Entry 9VCK (electron microscopy, 4.22 A resolution (low resolution: residue-level contacts below are approximate; hydrogen-bond / salt-bridge calls are withheld)); this record covers chains A and B of the 4 polymer chains in the assembly.

# Chain A
Molecule: Non-structural protein 10
Source organism: Severe acute respiratory syndrome coronavirus 2
Reference sequence: P0DTD1 (R1AB_SARS2); residues 1-131 here correspond to UniProt positions 4254-4384 (UniProt number = residue number + 4253)
Sequence (131 residues; each row starts with the number of its first residue):
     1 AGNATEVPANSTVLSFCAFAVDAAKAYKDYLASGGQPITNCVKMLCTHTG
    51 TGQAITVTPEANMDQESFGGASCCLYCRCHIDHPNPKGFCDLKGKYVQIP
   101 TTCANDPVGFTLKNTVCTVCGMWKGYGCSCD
Ion coordination: Zn2+ site 1: Cys74, Cys77, His83, Cys90; Zn2+ site 2: Lys124, Cys128, Cys130
Swiss-Prot annotation at these positions:
  - binding site (Zn(2+)): Cys74, Cys77, His83, Cys90, Cys117, Cys120, Cys128, Cys130

# Chain B
Molecule: Guanine-N7 methyltransferase nsp14
Source organism: Severe acute respiratory syndrome coronavirus 2
Notes: EC 2.1.1.56, 3.1.13.-
Reference sequence: P0DTD1 (R1AB_SARS2); residues 2-523 here correspond to UniProt positions 5927-6448 (UniProt number = residue number + 5925)
Sequence (522 residues; row label = number of the first residue in the row):
     2 ENVTGLFKDCSKVITGLHPTQAPTHLSVDTKFKTEGLCVDIPGIPKDMTY
    52 RRLISMMGFKMNYQVNGYPNMFITREEAIRHVRAWIGFDVEGCHATREAV
   102 GTNLPLQLGFSTGVNLVAVPTGYVDTPNNTDFSRVSAKPPPGDQFKHLIP
   152 LMYKGLPWNVVRIKIVQMLSDTLKNLSDRVVFVLWAHGFELTSMKYFVKI
   202 GPERTCCLCDRRATCFSTASDTYACWHHSIGFDYVYNPFMIDVQQWGFTG
   252 NLQSNHDLYCQVHGNAHVASCDAIMTRCLAVHECFVKRVDWTIEYPIIGD
   302 ELKINAACRKVQHMVVKAALLADKFPVLHDIGNPKAIKCVPQADVEWKFY
   352 DAQPCSDKAYKIEELFYSYATHSDKFTDGVCLFWNCNVDRYPANSIVCRF
   402 DTRVLSNLNLPGCDGGSLYVNKHAFHTPAFDKSAFVNLKQLPFFYYSDSP
   452 CESHGKQVVSDIDYVPLKSATCITRCNLGGAVCRHHANEYRLYLDAYNMM
   502 ISAGFSLWVYKQFDTYNLWNTF
Not modelled in the structure: 455-464
Ion coordination: Ca2+ site 1: Asp90, Asp273 (together with K5X); Ca2+ site 2 near Asp90 (its only coordinating residue here); Zn2+ site 1: Cys207, Cys210, Cys226, His229; Zn2+ site 2: His257, His264, Cys279; Zn2+ site 3: Cys452, Cys484, His487
Small-molecule neighbours: K5X ([(2R,3R,4R,5R)-5-[2,4-bis(oxidanylidene)pyrimidin-1-yl]-4-fluoranyl-4-methyl-3-oxidanyl-oxolan-2-yl]methyl dihydrogen phosphate): Asp90, Val91, Glu92, Gly93, His95, Asn104, Pro141, Phe146, Asp273
Swiss-Prot annotation at these positions:
  - region: Cys414 to Thr428 (GpppA-binding)
  - active site: Asp90, Glu92, Glu191, His268, Asp273
  - binding site (Mg(2+)): Asp90, Glu92, Glu191, His268, Asp273
  - binding site (Zn(2+)): Cys207, Cys210, Cys226, His229, His257, Cys261, His264, Cys279, Cys452, Cys477, Cys484, His487
  - binding site (S-adenosyl-L-methionine): Asp331 to Ala337

# Chain A / chain B interface
Residue-residue contacts (72):
  Ala1(A) - Lys9(B)
  Gly2(A) - Lys9(B)
  Gly2(A) - Asp10(B)
  Asn3(A) - Lys9(B)
  Asn3(A) - Asp10(B)
  Ala4(A) - Val4(B)
  Ala4(A) - Thr5(B)
  Ala4(A) - Leu27(B)
  Thr5(A) - Phe8(B)
  Thr5(A) - Thr25(B)
  Thr5(A) - Leu27(B)
  Thr5(A) - Ser28(B)
  Glu6(A) - Val4(B)
  Glu6(A) - Thr5(B)
  Glu6(A) - Leu7(B)
  Glu6(A) - Thr25(B)
  Val7(A) - Asn3(B)
  Val7(A) - Thr5(B)
  Pro8(A) - Asn3(B)
  Pro8(A) - Val4(B)
  Pro8(A) - Thr5(B)
  Ser11(A) - Thr5(B)
  Thr12(A) - Asn63(B)
  Leu14(A) - Phe8(B)
  Ser15(A) - Phe60(B)
  Ser15(A) - Lys61(B)
  Ser15(A) - Met62(B)
  Phe16(A) - Tyr69(B)
  Phe19(A) - Phe60(B)
  Phe19(A) - Met62(B)
  Phe19(A) - Met72(B)
  Phe19(A) - Lys196(B)
  Phe19(A) - Val199(B)
  Phe19(A) - Ile201(B)
  Ala20(A) - Lys200(B)
  Ala20(A) - Ile201(B)
  Val21(A) - Lys200(B)
  Val21(A) - Ile201(B)
  Asp29(A) - Val66(B)
  Asp29(A) - Tyr69(B)
  Asn40(A) - Thr25(B)
  Asn40(A) - His26(B)
  Asn40(A) - Leu27(B)
  Val42(A) - Pro24(B)
  Val42(A) - Thr25(B)
  Val42(A) - His26(B)
  Lys43(A) - Leu38(B)
  Lys43(A) - Cys39(B)
  Met44(A) - Cys39(B)
  Met44(A) - Val40(B)
  Met44(A) - Asp41(B)
  Leu45(A) - Leu38(B)
  Leu45(A) - Cys39(B)
  Leu45(A) - Val40(B)
  Ala71(A) - Gln22(B)
  Ala71(A) - Ala23(B)
  Ser72(A) - Ala23(B)
  Ser72(A) - Pro24(B)
  Arg78(A) - Phe8(B)
  Arg78(A) - Pro24(B)
  Arg78(A) - Thr25(B)
  Cys79(A) - Phe8(B)
  His80(A) - Ile55(B)
  His80(A) - Asp126(B)
  Ile81(A) - Thr131(B)
  Gly88(A) - Asn130(B)
  Phe89(A) - Asn129(B)
  Cys90(A) - Asn129(B)
  Lys93(A) - Thr21(B)
  Gly94(A) - Thr21(B)
  Gly94(A) - Lys47(B)
  Tyr96(A) - Asp41(B)
Also at the interface, not in a pair above, chain A (44 interface residues in all): Ala18, Lys25, Ala26, Ser33, Cys41, Pro59, Gly70, Asp82, His83, Lys95
Also at the interface, not in a pair above, chain B (50 interface residues in all): His19, Pro20, Val29, Glu36, Tyr64, Gln65, Tyr124, Thr127, Pro128, Leu192, Gly202, Phe217, Tyr224, Tyr237

# In short
44 residues of chain A face 50 of chain B across their interface. Bound to chain B: compound K5X. UniProt
lists 8 Zn2+-binding residues on chain A; 5 active-site residues, 5 Mg2+-binding residues and 12 Zn2+-binding
residues on chain B.
Here chain A is Non-structural protein 10 and chain B is Guanine-N7 methyltransferase nsp14, both from Severe
acute respiratory syndrome coronavirus 2. Entry 9VCK (Cryo-EM structure of SARS-CoV-2 nsp10/nsp14:RNA:SMP
complex) was determined by electron microscopy together with 9VCL from the same study.
